Entry 8OQN (X-ray diffraction, 2.20 A resolution); this record covers chains B and C of the 4 polymer chains in the assembly.

Chain B:
Molecule: 3-hydroxyacyl-CoA dehydrogenase
Source organism: Mycobacterium tuberculosis H37Rv
Notes: EC 1.1.1.35
UniProt: O53872 (O53872_MYCTU); numbering as in UniProt (aligned over 1-720)
Amino-acid sequence (736 residues; row label = number of the first residue in the row; numbers below 1 keep their minus sign (Met-15 is residue -15)):
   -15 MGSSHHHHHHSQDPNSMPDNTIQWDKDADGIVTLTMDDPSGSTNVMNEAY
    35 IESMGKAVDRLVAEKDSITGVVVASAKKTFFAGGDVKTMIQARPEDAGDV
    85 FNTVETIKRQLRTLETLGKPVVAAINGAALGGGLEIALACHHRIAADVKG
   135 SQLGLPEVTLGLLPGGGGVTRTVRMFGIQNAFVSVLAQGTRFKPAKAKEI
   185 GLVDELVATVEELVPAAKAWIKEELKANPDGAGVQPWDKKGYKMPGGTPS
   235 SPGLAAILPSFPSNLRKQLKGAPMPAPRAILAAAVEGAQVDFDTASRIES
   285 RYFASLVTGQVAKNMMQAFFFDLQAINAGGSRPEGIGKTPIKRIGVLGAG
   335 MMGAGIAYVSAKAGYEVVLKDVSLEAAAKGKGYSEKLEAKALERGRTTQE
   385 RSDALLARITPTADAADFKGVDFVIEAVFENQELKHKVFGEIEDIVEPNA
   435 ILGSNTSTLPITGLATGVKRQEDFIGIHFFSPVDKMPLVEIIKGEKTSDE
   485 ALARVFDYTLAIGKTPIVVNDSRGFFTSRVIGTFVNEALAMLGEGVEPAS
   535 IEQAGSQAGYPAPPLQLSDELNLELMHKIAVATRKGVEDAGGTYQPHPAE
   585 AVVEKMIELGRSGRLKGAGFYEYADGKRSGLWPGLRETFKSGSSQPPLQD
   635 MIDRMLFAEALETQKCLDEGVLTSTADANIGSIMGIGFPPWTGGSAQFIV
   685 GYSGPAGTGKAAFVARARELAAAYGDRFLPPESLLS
Unresolved in the structure: -15, -7 to -1
Sequence notes: initiating methionine (-15); expression tag (-14 to 0)
Residues lining bound ligands:
  - 1-benzyl-1H-pyrazole-4-carboxylic acid (W3U), molecule 1: Met30, Gly68, Thr72, Met73, Val84, Thr87, Val88, Ile91, Gly116, Glu119, Glu141, Leu147, Pro148, Gly149, Gly150, Phe287
  - 1-benzyl-1H-pyrazole-4-carboxylic acid (W3U), molecule 2: Phe160, Asn164, Ser168, Val169, Lys180, Glu183, Ile184
  - 1-benzyl-1H-pyrazole-4-carboxylic acid (W3U), molecule 3: Gln163, Phe166, Val167, Ile241, Ser244, Phe245, Asn248, Leu249, Gln252
  - 1-benzyl-1H-pyrazole-4-carboxylic acid (W3U), molecule 4: Phe166, Val167, Ala171, Gln172, Asn248, Leu249, Gln252, Leu253, Met258
  - 1-benzyl-1H-pyrazole-4-carboxylic acid (W3U), molecule 5: Ala256, Pro257, Met258, Pro259, Arg262, Ser289, Gly293, Gln294, Val295
  - 1-benzyl-1H-pyrazole-4-carboxylic acid (W3U), molecule 6: Ser512, Ile515, Gly516, Asn520, Leu555, Met560, Ile563

Chain C:
Molecule: Putative acyltransferase Rv0859
Source organism: Mycobacterium tuberculosis H37Rv
Notes: EC 2.3.1.-
UniProt: O53871 (Y0859_MYCTU); numbering as in UniProt (aligned over 1-403)
Amino-acid sequence (403 residues; row label = number of the first residue in the row):
     1 MSEEAFIYEAIRTPRGKQKNGSLHEVKPLSLVVGLIDELRKRHPDLDENL
    51 ISDVILGCVSPVGDQGGDIARAAVLASGMPVTSGGVQLNRFCASGLEAVN
   101 TAAQKVRSGWDDLVLAGGVESMSRVPMGSDGGAMGLDPATNYDVMFVPQS
   151 IGADLIATIEGFSREDVDAYALRSQQKAAEAWSGGYFAKSVVPVRDQNGL
   201 LILDHDEHMRPDTTKEGLAKLKPAFEGLAALGGFDDVALQKYHWVEKINH
   251 VHTGGNSSGIVDGAALVMIGSAAAGKLQGLTPRARIVATATSGADPVIML
   301 TGPTPATRKVLDRAGLTVDDIDLFELNEAFASVVLKFQKDLNIPDEKLNV
   351 NGGAIAMGHPLGATGAMILGTMVDELERRNARRALITLCIGGGMGVATII
   401 ERV
Unresolved in the structure: 1
From the paper describing this entry:
  - conformationally variable residues (loop rearrangement): Phe225 to Leu231

Interface between chain B and chain C:
Pairs across the interface - 50 pairs, chain B then chain C:
  Ala239(B) - Leu136(C)
  Ala240(B) - Leu228(C)
  Ala240(B) - Leu231(C)
  Ile241(B) - Leu231(C)  hydrophobic
  Leu242(B) - Leu136(C)  hydrophobic
  Pro243(B) - Gly135(C)
  Pro243(B) - Leu136(C)  hydrophobic
  Pro243(B) - Asn141(C)  hydrogen bond (backbone-side chain)
  Pro243(B) - Leu228(C)  hydrophobic
  Pro243(B) - Phe234(C)
  Ser244(B) - Leu231(C)
  Ser244(B) - Phe234(C)
  Pro246(B) - Pro138(C)  hydrophobic
  Pro246(B) - Asn141(C)
  Pro246(B) - Tyr142(C)
  Ser247(B) - Gly232(C)  hydrogen bond (side chain-backbone)
  Ser247(B) - Gly233(C)
  Ser247(B) - Phe234(C)
  Ser247(B) - Val237(C)
  Asn248(B) - Gly232(C)  hydrogen bond (side chain-backbone)
  Asn248(B) - Gly233(C)
  Arg250(B) - Tyr142(C)  hydrogen bond (side chain-backbone)
  Arg250(B) - Met145(C)
  Arg250(B) - Val237(C)
  Arg250(B) - Gln240(C)  hydrogen bond
  Lys251(B) - Gly233(C)
  Lys251(B) - Asp236(C)
  Leu253(B) - Tyr142(C)
  Lys254(B) - Gln240(C)
  Gly255(B) - Gln240(C)
  Arg262(B) - Ala139(C)
  Arg262(B) - Tyr142(C)
  Arg262(B) - Asp143(C)  salt bridge
  Leu265(B) - Pro138(C)  hydrophobic
  Ala266(B) - Ala139(C)  hydrophobic
  Val269(B) - Pro138(C)  hydrophobic
  Glu270(B) - Asp137(C)
  Tyr286(B) - Ala139(C)
  Glu531(B) - Trp244(C)
  Ala533(B) - His243(C)
  Ala533(B) - Trp244(C)
  Ser534(B) - His243(C)  hydrogen bond
  Ser534(B) - Trp244(C)  hydrogen bond (side chain-backbone)
  Gln537(B) - Leu239(C)  hydrogen bond (side chain-backbone)
  Gln537(B) - Gln240(C)
  Gln537(B) - His243(C)
  Gln541(B) - Gln240(C)  hydrogen bond (side chain-backbone)
  Gly614(B) - Glu246(C)
  Leu615(B) - Glu246(C)  hydrogen bond (backbone-side chain)
  Leu632(B) - His243(C)
Also at the interface, not in a pair above, chain B (31 interface residues in all): Leu249, Ala256, Met635
Also at the interface, not in a pair above, chain C (23 interface residues in all): Phe146, Val245

Summary:
The interface between chain B and chain C involves 31 residues on one side and 23 on the other, with 10
hydrogen bonds and 1 salt bridge. Polar contacts include Arg262(B)-Asp143(C), Pro243(B)-Asn141(C) and
Ser247(B)-Gly232(C). Ligands of chain B: 6 copies of 1-benzyl-1H-pyrazole-4-carboxylic acid. From the paper:
conformational variability at Phe225(C).
Chain B is 3-hydroxyacyl-CoA dehydrogenase and chain C is Putative acyltransferase Rv0859, both from
Mycobacterium tuberculosis H37Rv; the structure, Structure of Mycobacterium tuberculosis beta-oxidation
trifunctional enzyme in complex with Fragment-M-53, was determined by X-ray diffraction together with 8OPU,
8OPV, 8OPW, 8OPX, 8OPY, 8OQL and 10 further entries from the same study.
